Entry 9F61 (electron microscopy, 2.55 A resolution); this record covers chains 3B and 3C of the 12 polymer chains in the assembly.

Chain 3B:
Molecule: Cytochrome c oxidase polypeptide II
From: Chlamydomonas reinhardtii
UniProtKB: Q9AU05 (Q9AU05_CHLRE); residues -126 to 157 here correspond to UniProt positions 1-284 (UniProt number = residue number + 127)
Chain sequence (284 residues; row label = number of the first residue in the row; numbers below 1 keep their minus sign (Met-126 is residue -126)):
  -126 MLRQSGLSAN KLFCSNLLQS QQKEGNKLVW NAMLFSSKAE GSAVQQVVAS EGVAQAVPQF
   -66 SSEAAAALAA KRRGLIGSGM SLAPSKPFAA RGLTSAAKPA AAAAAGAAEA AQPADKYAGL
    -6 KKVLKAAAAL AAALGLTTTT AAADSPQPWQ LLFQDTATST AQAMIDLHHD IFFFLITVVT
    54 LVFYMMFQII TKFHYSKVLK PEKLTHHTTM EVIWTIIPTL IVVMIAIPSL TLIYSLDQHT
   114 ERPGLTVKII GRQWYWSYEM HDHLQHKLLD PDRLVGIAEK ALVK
Disordered / not traced: -126 to 16
Ligand contacts:
  - heme a (HEA): Val51, Pro91, Ile94
  - phosphatidylethanolamine (PTY): Gln23, Leu24, Leu25, Phe26, Phe45, Ile49

Chain 3C:
Molecule: cytochrome-c oxidase
From: Chlamydomonas reinhardtii
Notes: EC 7.1.1.9
UniProtKB: Q9AU02 (Q9AU02_CHLRE); residues 1-153 here = UniProt positions 1-153
Chain sequence (153 residues; row label = number of the first residue in the row):
     1 MSESKDQLKE KLKADPSFRA ELKDRIKNAL LSKVPASVPI SYNFDSYMLT EVQPGQLRVL
    61 EVDERLVLPT NTLIRLLVTA SDVLHSWAVP ALGVKMDAVP GRLNQVWMSI NREGVFYGQC
   121 SELCGANHSF MPIVVEAISP RQFLTEYVKK WIS
Metal / ion sites: Mg2+: Glu122 (shared with 1 residue of chain 3A)
Ligand contacts: dinuclear copper ion (CUA): His85, Ser86, Cys120, Ser121, Glu122, Cys124, His128, Met131

Chain 3B / chain 3C interface:
Pairs across the interface - 117 pairs, chain 3B then chain 3C:
  Asp17(3B) - Ala91(3C)
  Asp17(3B) - Arg112(3C)  salt bridge
  Asp17(3B) - Val115(3C)
  Asp17(3B) - Phe116(3C)
  Asp17(3B) - Tyr117(3C)  hydrogen bond (backbone-backbone)
  Ser18(3B) - Leu57(3C)
  Asp28(3B) - Ala91(3C)
  Asp28(3B) - Arg112(3C)
  Thr29(3B) - Ala91(3C)
  Thr29(3B) - Arg112(3C)  hydrogen bond (backbone-side chain)
  Ala30(3B) - Ala91(3C)  hydrogen bond (backbone-backbone)
  Ala30(3B) - Leu92(3C)  hydrophobic
  Ala30(3B) - Ile110(3C)
  Ala30(3B) - Asn111(3C)  hydrogen bond (backbone-backbone)
  Ala30(3B) - Arg112(3C)
  Ala30(3B) - Phe116(3C)  hydrophobic
  Thr31(3B) - Leu92(3C)  hydrogen bond (side chain-backbone)
  Thr31(3B) - Ser109(3C)
  Thr31(3B) - Asn111(3C)
  Ser32(3B) - Asn111(3C)
  Ala34(3B) - Gly93(3C)
  Met37(3B) - Gly93(3C)
  Asp110(3B) - Trp107(3C)
  Gln111(3B) - Leu73(3C)
  Gln111(3B) - Trp107(3C)
  His112(3B) - Trp107(3C)
  Glu114(3B) - Leu73(3C)
  Pro116(3B) - Leu73(3C)
  Pro116(3B) - Trp107(3C)  hydrophobic
  Gly117(3B) - Thr72(3C)
  Gly117(3B) - Leu73(3C)  hydrogen bond (backbone-backbone)
  Leu118(3B) - Leu68(3C)  hydrophobic
  Leu118(3B) - Pro69(3C)
  Leu118(3B) - Leu73(3C)
  Leu118(3B) - Ile74(3C)
  Leu118(3B) - Arg75(3C)  hydrogen bond (backbone-backbone)
  Leu118(3B) - Phe143(3C)  hydrophobic
  Thr119(3B) - Arg75(3C)
  Thr119(3B) - Leu77(3C)
  Val120(3B) - Leu66(3C)  hydrophobic
  Val120(3B) - Leu68(3C)  hydrophobic
  Val120(3B) - Arg75(3C)  hydrogen bond (backbone-backbone)
  Val120(3B) - Leu76(3C)
  Val120(3B) - Leu77(3C)  hydrogen bond (backbone-backbone)
  Lys121(3B) - Leu77(3C)
  Ile122(3B) - Leu76(3C)  hydrophobic
  Ile122(3B) - Leu77(3C)  hydrogen bond (backbone-backbone)
  Ile122(3B) - Val78(3C)
  Ile122(3B) - Thr79(3C)  hydrogen bond (backbone-backbone)
  Ile122(3B) - Trp87(3C)
  Ile123(3B) - Thr79(3C)
  Gly124(3B) - Thr79(3C)  hydrogen bond (backbone-backbone)
  Gly124(3B) - Ala80(3C)
  Gly124(3B) - Ser81(3C)  hydrogen bond (backbone-backbone)
  Gly124(3B) - Asp82(3C)
  Gly124(3B) - His85(3C)
  Arg125(3B) - Ser81(3C)
  Arg125(3B) - Asp82(3C)
  Arg125(3B) - His85(3C)  hydrogen bond (backbone-side chain)
  Arg125(3B) - Met131(3C)
  Gln126(3B) - Asp82(3C)
  Gln126(3B) - Val83(3C)
  Gln126(3B) - Cys124(3C)  hydrogen bond (side chain-backbone)
  Trp127(3B) - Cys124(3C)  hydrogen bond (side chain-backbone)
  Trp127(3B) - Gly125(3C)
  Trp127(3B) - Ala126(3C)
  Trp127(3B) - Asn127(3C)
  Trp127(3B) - Met131(3C)
  Tyr128(3B) - Asp45(3C)
  Tyr128(3B) - Ser46(3C)
  Tyr128(3B) - Tyr47(3C)
  Tyr128(3B) - Met131(3C)  hydrogen bond (backbone-side chain)
  Trp129(3B) - Asp45(3C)
  Trp129(3B) - Ser46(3C)  hydrogen bond (backbone-backbone)
  Trp129(3B) - His85(3C)
  Trp129(3B) - Ser86(3C)
  Trp129(3B) - Trp87(3C)
  Trp129(3B) - Cys120(3C)  hydrophobic
  Trp129(3B) - Met131(3C)
  Trp129(3B) - Pro132(3C)
  Trp129(3B) - Ile133(3C)
  Ser130(3B) - Asn43(3C)  hydrogen bond
  Ser130(3B) - Phe44(3C)  hydrogen bond (side chain-backbone)
  Ser130(3B) - Asp45(3C)  hydrogen bond
  Tyr131(3B) - Tyr42(3C)
  Tyr131(3B) - Asn43(3C)
  Tyr131(3B) - Phe44(3C)  hydrogen bond (backbone-backbone)
  Tyr131(3B) - Ser46(3C)
  Tyr131(3B) - Trp87(3C)  hydrogen bond
  Glu132(3B) - Tyr42(3C)
  Glu132(3B) - Asn43(3C)  hydrogen bond
  Met133(3B) - Ile40(3C)  hydrophobic
  Met133(3B) - Ser41(3C)
  Met133(3B) - Tyr42(3C)  hydrogen bond (backbone-backbone)
  His134(3B) - Ile40(3C)
  His134(3B) - Ser41(3C)
  Asp135(3B) - Pro39(3C)
  Asp135(3B) - Ile40(3C)  hydrogen bond (backbone-backbone)
  His136(3B) - Ser37(3C)  hydrogen bond
  His136(3B) - Val38(3C)
  His136(3B) - Pro39(3C)
  Leu137(3B) - Ser37(3C)  hydrogen bond (backbone-side chain)
  Leu137(3B) - Val38(3C)  hydrogen bond (backbone-backbone)
  Leu137(3B) - Leu144(3C)  hydrophobic
  His139(3B) - Val34(3C)
  Leu141(3B) - Leu30(3C)
  Leu141(3B) - Val34(3C)  hydrophobic
  Pro144(3B) - Lys27(3C)
  Val148(3B) - Lys23(3C)
  Val148(3B) - Lys27(3C)
  Ala151(3B) - Ile26(3C)  hydrophobic
  Glu152(3B) - Arg19(3C)  salt bridge
  Glu152(3B) - Lys23(3C)
  Leu155(3B) - Lys9(3C)
  Val156(3B) - Leu12(3C)  hydrophobic
  Val156(3B) - Lys13(3C)
  Val156(3B) - Arg19(3C)
Also at the interface, not in a pair above, chain 3B (48 interface residues in all): Pro19, Gln27, Leu109, Arg115, Gln138
Also at the interface, not in a pair above, chain 3C (69 interface residues in all): Leu31, Ala36, Leu60, Pro90, Met108, His128, Phe130, Val148, Lys149

Overview:
48 residues of chain 3B and 69 residues of chain 3C are in contact; the contacts include 29 hydrogen bonds and
2 salt bridges. Among the polar pairs are Asp17(3B)-Arg112(3C), Glu152(3B)-Arg19(3C) and Thr29(3B)-Arg112(3C).
Chain 3B binds heme a and phosphatidylethanolamine.
Chain 3B is Cytochrome c oxidase polypeptide II and chain 3C is cytochrome-c oxidase, both from Chlamydomonas
reinhardtii; the structure, Structure of the Chlamydomonas reinhardtii respiratory complex IV from respiratory
supercomplex, was determined by electron microscopy (same publication as 9F5X, 9F5Y, 9F5Z, 9F60 and 9F62).
